4DZL - chains C and B of the 3 polymer chains in the assembly; structure by X-ray diffraction, 2.30 A resolution.

Chain C (and B):
Name: Coiled-coil peptide cc-tri
Notes: chain B of this document is another copy of the same molecule, construct and numbering; everything in this record applies to it too
Sequence (33 residues; row label = number of the first residue in the row; numbering starts at 0):
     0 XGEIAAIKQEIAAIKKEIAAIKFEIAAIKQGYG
Modified / non-standard residues: ACE (acetyl group) at position 0; Phe-22 (iodo-phenylalanine; PHI)

Interface between chain C and chain B:
Contacting residue pairs (13; chain C residue first):
  Glu-2(C) / Ile-3(B)
  Glu-2(C) / Lys-7(B)  salt bridge
  Ile-6(C) / Ile-10(B)  hydrophobic
  Glu-9(C) / Ile-10(B)
  Glu-9(C) / Lys-14(B)  salt bridge
  Ile-13(C) / Ile-13(B)  hydrophobic
  Glu-16(C) / Ile-17(B)
  Glu-16(C) / Lys-21(B)  salt bridge
  Ile-17(C) / Ile-17(B)  hydrophobic
  Ile-20(C) / Ile-17(B)  hydrophobic
  Ile-20(C) / Ile-20(B)  hydrophobic
  Ile-20(C) / Ile-24(B)  hydrophobic
  Glu-23(C) / Lys-28(B)  salt bridge
Also at the interface, not in a pair above, chain C (12 interface residues in all): Ile-10, Ile-24, Ile-27, Gly-32
Also at the interface, not in a pair above, chain B (12 interface residues in all): Ile-6, Ile-27

Summary:
The chain C/chain B interface involves 12 residues from each chain; the contacts include 4 salt bridges. Polar
contacts include Glu-2(C)/Lys-7(B), Glu-9(C)/Lys-14(B) and Glu-16(C)/Lys-21(B).
Chain C and chain B are both Coiled-coil peptide cc-tri; the structure, A de novo designed Coiled Coil CC-Tri,
was determined by X-ray diffraction (same publication as 4DZK, 4DZM and 4DZN).
